7O33 - chains L and H of the 3 polymer chains in the assembly; structure by X-ray diffraction, 1.85 A resolution.

[Chain L]
Name: anti-PAS Fab 3.1 chimeric light chain
From: Mus musculus
Notes: antibody fragment or engineered binder
Sequence (219 residues; row label = number of the first residue in the row):
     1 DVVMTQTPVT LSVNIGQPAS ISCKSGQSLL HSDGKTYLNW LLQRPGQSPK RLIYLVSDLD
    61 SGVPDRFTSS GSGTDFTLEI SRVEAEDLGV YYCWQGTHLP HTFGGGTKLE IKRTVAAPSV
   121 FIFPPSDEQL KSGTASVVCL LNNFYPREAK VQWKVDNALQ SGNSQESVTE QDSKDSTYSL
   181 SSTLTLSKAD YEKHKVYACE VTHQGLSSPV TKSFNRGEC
Disulfides: Cys23-Cys93, Cys139-Cys199

[Chain H]
Name: anti-PAS Fab 3.1 chimeric heavy chain
From: Mus musculus
Notes: antibody fragment or engineered binder
Sequence (221 residues; each row starts with the number of its first residue):
     1 EVKLQQSGAE LVRPGASVKL SCKALGYIFT DYEMHWVKQT PVHGLEWIGV IHPGSGNTVY
    61 NQKFQGKATL TADKSSSTAY MEVSSLTSED SAVYYCNLWG RWGQGTTVTV SSASTKGPSV
   121 FPLAPSSKST SGGTAALGCL VKDYFPEPVT VSWNSGALTS GVHTFPAVLQ SSGLYSLSSV
   181 VTVPSSSLGT QTYICNVNHK PSNTKVDKKV EPKSCHHHHH H
Unresolved in the structure: 216-221
Disulfides: Cys22-Cys96, Cys139-Cys195

[Interface between chain L and chain H]
Disulfides between the chains: Cys219(L)-Cys215(H)
Residue-residue contacts (66):
  Leu41(L) with Trp102(H)
  Gln43(L) with Gln39(H), hydrogen bond; Tyr95(H), hydrogen bond
  Gln47(L) with Tyr95(H)
  Ser48(L) with Tyr95(H); Gly103(H), hydrogen bond (side chain-backbone); Gln104(H), hydrogen bond (side chain-backbone)
  Pro49(L) with Tyr95(H); Trp102(H)
  Arg51(L) with Trp99(H), hydrogen bond (side chain-backbone); Gly100(H); Arg101(H)
  Asp60(L) with Arg101(H), salt bridge
  Ser61(L) with Arg101(H)
  Tyr92(L) with Gln39(H); Leu45(H), hydrophobic
  Leu99(L) with Trp47(H), hydrophobic; Val59(H), hydrophobic
  Pro100(L) with Trp47(H), hydrophobic; Asn61(H)
  His101(L) with His35(H); Trp47(H)
  Phe103(L) with Val37(H), hydrophobic; Leu45(H); Trp47(H)
  Phe121(L) with Lys128(H); Ser129(H); Thr130(H); Ser131(H); Ala136(H), hydrophobic
  Ile122(L) with Lys128(H), hydrogen bond (backbone-backbone)
  Phe123(L) with Leu123(H), hydrophobic; Ala124(H); Ser129(H); Ala136(H)
  Ser126(L) with Phe121(H); Pro122(H)
  Glu128(L) with Val120(H); Phe121(H); Lys208(H), salt bridge
  Gln129(L) with Phe121(H); Lys142(H)
  Ser136(L) with Leu140(H); Lys142(H)
  Val138(L) with Leu123(H), hydrophobic
  Leu140(L) with Phe165(H), hydrophobic; Val180(H), hydrophobic
  Asn142(L) with His163(H); Thr182(H)
  Asn143(L) with His163(H)
  Gln165(L) with Val168(H)
  Glu166(L) with Val168(H)
  Ser167(L) with Phe165(H); Pro166(H), hydrogen bond (side chain-backbone); Val168(H)
  Val168(L) with Pro166(H)
  Thr169(L) with Phe165(H)
  Asp172(L) with His163(H)
  Ser179(L) with His163(H), hydrogen bond; Phe165(H)
  Leu180(L) with Phe165(H)
  Ser181(L) with Phe165(H); Ser178(H), hydrogen bond
  Lys212(L) with Lys128(H)
  Ser213(L) with Lys128(H), hydrogen bond (backbone-side chain)
  Cys219(L) with Cys215(H), disulfide
Interface residues without a listed pair, chain L (44 interface residues in all): Trp94, Ser119, Val120, Pro124, Ser132, Thr134, Thr185, Phe214
Interface residues without a listed pair, chain H (43 interface residues in all): Glu46, Asn97, Gly105, Ser126, Leu137, Leu169, Gln170, Lys213

[Overview]
44 residues of chain L and 43 residues of chain H are in contact, with 1 disulfide bond, 10 hydrogen bonds and
2 salt bridges. Polar pairs include Asp60(L)-Arg101(H), Glu128(L)-Lys208(H) and Gln43(L)-Gln39(H).
Chain L is anti-PAS Fab 3.1 chimeric light chain and chain H is anti-PAS Fab 3.1 chimeric heavy chain, both
from Mus musculus; the structure, Crystal structure of the anti-PAS Fab 3.1 in complex with its epitope
peptide, was determined by X-ray diffraction, deposited together with 7O2Z and 7O30.
